5LQY - chains B and E of the 30 polymer chains in the assembly; structure by electron microscopy, 7.80 A resolution (low resolution: residue-level contacts below are approximate; hydrogen-bond / salt-bridge calls are withheld).

[Chain B]
Name: ATP synthase alpha subunit
Source organism: Ogataea angusta
Chain sequence (510 residues; row label = number of the first residue in the row):
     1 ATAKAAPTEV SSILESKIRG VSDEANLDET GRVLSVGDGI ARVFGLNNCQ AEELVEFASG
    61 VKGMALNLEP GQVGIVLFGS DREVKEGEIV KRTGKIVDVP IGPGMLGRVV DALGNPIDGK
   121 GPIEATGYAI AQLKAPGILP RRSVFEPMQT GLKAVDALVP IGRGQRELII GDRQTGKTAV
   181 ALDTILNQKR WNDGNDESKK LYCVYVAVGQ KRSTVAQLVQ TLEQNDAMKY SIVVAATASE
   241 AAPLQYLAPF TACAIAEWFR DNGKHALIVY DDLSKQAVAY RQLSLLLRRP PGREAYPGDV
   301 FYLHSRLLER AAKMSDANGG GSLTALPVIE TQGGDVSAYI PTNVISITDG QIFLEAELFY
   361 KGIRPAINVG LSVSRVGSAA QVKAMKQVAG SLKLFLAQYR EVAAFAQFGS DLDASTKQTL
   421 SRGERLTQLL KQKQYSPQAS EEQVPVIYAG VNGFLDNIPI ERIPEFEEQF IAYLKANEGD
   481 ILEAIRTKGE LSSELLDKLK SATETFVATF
Disordered / not traced: 1-6, 407-411, 510
Small-molecule neighbours: ADP (adenosine-5'-diphosphate): Asp-172, Arg-173, Gln-174, Thr-175, Gly-176, Lys-177, Thr-178, Ala-179, Arg-364, Gln-432, Lys-433, Gln-434

[Chain E]
Name: ATP synthase beta subunit
Source organism: Ogataea angusta
Chain sequence (476 residues; each row starts with the number of its first residue):
     4 ATAGPASGKI RAVIGAVVDV QFEQGELPAI LNALTIDQGN NQKLVLEVAQ HLGENAVRAI
    64 AMDGTEGLVR GQTVVDTGAP ISVPVGRGTL GRIINVVGEP IDERGPIECK QRNPIHADPP
   124 SFVEQSTEAE VLETGIKVVD LLAPYARGGK IGLFGGAGVG KTVFIQELIN NIAKAHGGFS
   184 VFTGVGERTR EGNDLYREMK ETGVINLEGE SKVALVFGQM NEPPGARARV ALTGLTIAEY
   244 FRDEEGQDVL LFVDNIFRFT QAGSEVSALL GRIPSAVGYQ PTLATDMGLL QERITTTRKG
   304 SVTSVQAVYV PADDLTDPAP ATTFAHLDAT TVLSRGISEL GIYPAVDPLD SKSRLLDVSV
   364 VGQEHYDVAT GVQQTLQAYK SLQDIIAILG MDELSEQDKL TVERARKIQR FLSQPFAVAE
   424 VFTGIEGKLV RLKDTIASFK AVLEGKYDHL PENAFYMVGG IEDVVAKAEK IAAEAN
Disordered / not traced: 4-7, 477-479
Small-molecule neighbours: ADP (adenosine-5'-diphosphate): Gly-159, Ala-160, Gly-161, Val-162, Gly-163, Lys-164, Thr-165, Val-166, Tyr-346, Pro-347, Ala-422, Phe-425

[Chain B / chain E interface]
Contacting residue pairs (22):
  Leu-34(B) / Gly-56(E)
  Ser-35(B) / His-54(E)
  Ser-35(B) / Leu-55(E)
  Val-36(B) / Gln-53(E)
  Val-36(B) / His-54(E)
  Gly-37(B) / Gln-53(E)
  Asp-81(B) / Ile-33(E)
  Arg-82(B) / Ile-33(E)
  Ile-117(B) / Phe-125(E)
  Ala-216(B) / Gln-128(E)
  Ala-216(B) / Ser-129(E)
  Gln-217(B) / Thr-130(E)
  Gln-220(B) / Thr-130(E)
  Ala-238(B) / Ala-287(E)
  Ala-238(B) / Thr-288(E)
  Ser-239(B) / Gly-291(E)
  Gln-282(B) / Pro-284(E)
  Leu-285(B) / Ile-276(E)
  Leu-285(B) / Pro-284(E)
  Ala-295(B) / Ser-278(E)
  Ala-295(B) / Ala-279(E)
  Gln-332(B) / Thr-319(E)
Other interface residues (no listed pair), chain B (18 interface residues in all): Asp-118, Arg-212
Other interface residues (no listed pair), chain E (21 interface residues in all): Ala-32, Val-126, Leu-292, Glu-295

[Summary]
18 residues of chain B face 21 of chain E across their interface. Chain B binds ADP. Bound to chain E: ADP.
Chain B is ATP synthase alpha subunit and chain E is ATP synthase beta subunit, both from Ogataea angusta; the
structure, Structure of F-ATPase from Pichia angusta, in state2, was determined by electron microscopy,
deposited together with 5LQX and 5LQZ.
